Entry 3H1I (X-ray diffraction, 3.53 A resolution); this record covers chains P and T of the 20 polymer chains in the assembly.

Chain P:
Protein: Cytochrome b
Organism: Gallus gallus
Notes: EC 1.10.2.2
UniProtKB: P18946 (CYB_CHICK); residue numbers follow UniProt; this construct covers 1-380
Amino-acid sequence (380 residues; numbered 1 to 380; the number before each row is that of its first residue):
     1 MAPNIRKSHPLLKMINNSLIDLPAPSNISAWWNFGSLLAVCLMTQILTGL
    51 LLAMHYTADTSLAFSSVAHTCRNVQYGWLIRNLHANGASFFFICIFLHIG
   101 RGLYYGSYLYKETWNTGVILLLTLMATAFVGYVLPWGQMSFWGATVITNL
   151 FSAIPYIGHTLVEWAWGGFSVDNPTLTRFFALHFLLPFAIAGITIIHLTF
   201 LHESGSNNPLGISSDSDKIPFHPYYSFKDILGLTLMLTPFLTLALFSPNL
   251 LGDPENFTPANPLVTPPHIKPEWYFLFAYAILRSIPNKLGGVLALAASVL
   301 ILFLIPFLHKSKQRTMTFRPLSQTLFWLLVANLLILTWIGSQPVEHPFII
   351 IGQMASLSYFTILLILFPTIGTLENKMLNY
Unresolved in the structure: 1
Metal / ion sites: heme Fe site 1: His-84, His-183; heme Fe site 2: His-98, His-197
Residues lining bound ligands:
  - antimycin (ANY; 2-methyl-butyric acid 3-(3-formylamino-2-hydroxy-benzoylamino)-8-heptyl-2,6-dimethyl-4,9-dioxo-[1,5]dioxonan-7-yl ester): Ile-15, Ser-18, Leu-19, Leu-22, Ile-28, Ser-29, Trp-32, Asn-33, Gly-35, Ser-36, Ala-39, Leu-42, Met-43, Ala-191, Thr-194, Ile-195, Leu-198, His-202, Ser-206, Phe-221, Tyr-225, Asp-229
  - heme (HEM), molecule 1: Trp-32, Asn-33, Phe-34, Gly-35, Ser-36, Leu-38, Ala-39, Ile-95, His-98, Ile-99, Arg-101, Ser-107, Tyr-108, Tyr-110, Thr-113, Trp-114, Gly-117, Val-118, Leu-120, Leu-121, Ile-190, Thr-194, His-197, Leu-198, Leu-201, Ser-206, Asn-207
  - heme (HEM), molecule 2: Leu-42, Gln-45, Ile-46, Gly-49, Leu-50, Leu-52, Ala-53, Tyr-56, Val-67, Arg-81, His-84, Ala-85, Ala-88, Leu-124, Thr-127, Ala-128, Gly-131, Tyr-132, Leu-134, Pro-135, Phe-180, His-183, Phe-184, Pro-187, Ile-190, Tyr-274
  - diundecyl phosphatidyl choline (PLC): Thr-44, Tyr-76, Leu-79, Leu-83, Leu-237, Leu-241
  - stigmatellin a (SMA): Leu-122, Met-125, Ala-126, Phe-129, Val-130, Met-139, Gly-143, Val-146, Ile-147, Thr-148, Phe-151, Ala-165, Phe-179, Leu-182, Ile-269, Lys-270, Pro-271, Glu-272, Phe-275, Ala-278, Tyr-279, Leu-282, Leu-295
Swiss-Prot annotation at these positions:
  - binding site (heme b): His-84, His-98, His-183, His-197
  - binding site (a ubiquinone): His-202

Chain T:
Protein: Ubiquinol-cytochrome C reductase complex ubiquinone-binding protein qp-C
Organism: Gallus gallus
Notes: EC 1.10.2.2
Amino-acid sequence (81 residues; row label = number of the first residue in the row):
     1 GIHFGNLARVRHIITYSLSPFEQRAIPNIFSDALPNVWRRFSSQVFKVAP
    51 PFLGAYLLYSWGTQEFERLKRKNPADYENDQ
Unresolved in the structure: 80-81

Chain P / chain T interface:
Pairs across the interface (31):
  Asn-17(P) / Gly-1(T)
  Asn-17(P) / Ile-2(T)
  Asp-21(P) / Phe-4(T)
  Pro-23(P) / His-3(T)
  Pro-23(P) / Phe-4(T)  hydrophobic
  His-202(P) / His-3(T)
  Asp-215(P) / Leu-7(T)
  Asp-215(P) / Ala-8(T)
  Lys-218(P) / Phe-4(T)
  Ile-219(P) / Phe-4(T)
  Pro-220(P) / Phe-4(T)
  Gln-323(P) / Gln-44(T)
  Gln-323(P) / Lys-47(T)
  Thr-324(P) / Lys-47(T)
  Trp-327(P) / Val-48(T)
  Trp-327(P) / Pro-51(T)  hydrophobic
  Trp-327(P) / Phe-52(T)  hydrophobic
  Leu-328(P) / Pro-51(T)  hydrophobic
  Val-330(P) / Phe-52(T)  hydrophobic
  Ala-331(P) / Phe-52(T)  hydrophobic
  Ile-335(P) / Ala-55(T)  hydrophobic
  Trp-338(P) / Leu-58(T)
  Trp-338(P) / Tyr-59(T)
  Trp-338(P) / Thr-63(T)
  Glu-345(P) / Phe-66(T)
  His-346(P) / Phe-66(T)
  Pro-347(P) / Trp-61(T)  hydrophobic
  Pro-347(P) / Gly-62(T)
  Pro-347(P) / Phe-66(T)
  Ile-351(P) / Leu-58(T)  hydrophobic
  Ile-351(P) / Trp-61(T)  hydrophobic
Also at the interface, not in a pair above, chain P (25 interface residues in all): Tyr-104, Pro-320, Leu-334, Pro-343, Phe-348
Also at the interface, not in a pair above, chain T (20 interface residues in all): Glu-65, Leu-69

Overview:
Chain P and chain T form an interface of 25 and 20 residues respectively. Chain P binds heme, stigmatellin a,
antimycin and diundecyl phosphatidyl choline. Curated annotation (UniProt) lists 4 heme b-binding residues and
ubiquinone-binding residue His-202(P) on chain P.
Here chain P is Cytochrome b and chain T is Ubiquinol-cytochrome C reductase complex ubiquinone-binding
protein qp-C, both from Gallus gallus. Entry 3H1I (Stigmatellin and antimycin bound cytochrome bc1 complex
from chicken) was determined by X-ray diffraction together with 3H1H and 3H1J from the same study.
